PDB entry 9E1N | electron microscopy, 3.40 A resolution | chains I and W of the 11 polymer chains in the assembly

Chain I:
Molecule: 149-nt DNA strand
Organism: Homo sapiens
Sequence (149 nucleotides; each row starts with the number of its first residue; numbers below 1 keep their minus sign (DA-73 is residue -73)):
   -73 ACAGGATGTA TATATCTGAC ACGTGCCTGG AGACTAGGGA GTAATCCCCT TGGCGGTTAA
   -13 AACGCGGGGG ACAGCGCGTA CGTGCGTTTA AGCGGTGCTA GAGCTGTCTA CGACCAATTG
    47 AGCGGCCTCG GCACCGGGAT TCTCCAGGG

Chain W:
Protein: SWI/SNF-related matrix-associated actin-dependent regulator of chromatin subfamily A member 5
Organism: Homo sapiens
Reference sequence: O60264 (SMCA5_HUMAN); numbering as in UniProt (aligned over 1-1052)
Amino-acid sequence (1052 residues; row label = number of the first residue in the row):
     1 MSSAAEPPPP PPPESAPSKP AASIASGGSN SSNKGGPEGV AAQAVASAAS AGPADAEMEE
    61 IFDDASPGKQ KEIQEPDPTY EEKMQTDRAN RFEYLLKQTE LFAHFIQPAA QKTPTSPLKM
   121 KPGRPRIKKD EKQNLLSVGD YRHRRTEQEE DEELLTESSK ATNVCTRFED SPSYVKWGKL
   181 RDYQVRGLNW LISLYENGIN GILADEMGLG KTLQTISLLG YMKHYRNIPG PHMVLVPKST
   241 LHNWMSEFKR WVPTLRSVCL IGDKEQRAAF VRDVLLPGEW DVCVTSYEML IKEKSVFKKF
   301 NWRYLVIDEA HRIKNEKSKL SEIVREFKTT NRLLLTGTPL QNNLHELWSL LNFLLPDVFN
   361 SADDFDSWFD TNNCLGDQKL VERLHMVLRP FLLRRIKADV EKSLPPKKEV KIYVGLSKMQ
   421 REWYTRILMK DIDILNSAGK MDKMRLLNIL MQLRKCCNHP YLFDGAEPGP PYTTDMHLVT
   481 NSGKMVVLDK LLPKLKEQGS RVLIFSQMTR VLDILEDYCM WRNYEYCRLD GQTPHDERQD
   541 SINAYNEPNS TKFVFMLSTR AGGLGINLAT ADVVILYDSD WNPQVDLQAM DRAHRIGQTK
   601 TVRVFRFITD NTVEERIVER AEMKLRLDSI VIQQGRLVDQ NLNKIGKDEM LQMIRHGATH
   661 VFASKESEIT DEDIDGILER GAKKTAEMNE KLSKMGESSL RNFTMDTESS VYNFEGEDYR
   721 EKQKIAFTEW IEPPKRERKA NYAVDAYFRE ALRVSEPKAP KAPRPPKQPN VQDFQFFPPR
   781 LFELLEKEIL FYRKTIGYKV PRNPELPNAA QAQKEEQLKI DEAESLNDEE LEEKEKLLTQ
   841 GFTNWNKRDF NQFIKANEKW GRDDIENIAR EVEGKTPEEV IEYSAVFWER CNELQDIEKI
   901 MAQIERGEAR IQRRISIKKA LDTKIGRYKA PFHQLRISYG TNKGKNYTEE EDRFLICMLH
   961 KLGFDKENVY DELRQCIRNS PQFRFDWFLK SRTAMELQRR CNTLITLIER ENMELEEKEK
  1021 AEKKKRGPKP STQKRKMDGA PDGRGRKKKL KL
Disordered / not traced: 1-165, 364-376, 431-442, 635-1052
Ligand contacts: ATP (adenosine-5'-triphosphate): Lys179, Leu180, Arg181, Tyr183, Gln184, Asp205, Glu206, Met207, Gly208, Leu209, Gly210, Lys211, Thr212, Leu213, Trp251, Glu401, Leu564, Arg595, Ile596
Curated features (UniProtKB/Swiss-Prot):
  - motif: Asp308 to His311 (DEAH box)
  - binding site (ATP): Asp205 to Thr212
  - modified residue: Ser2 (N-acetylserine), Ser66 (Phosphoserine), Thr113 (Phosphothreonine), Ser116 (Phosphoserine), Ser137 (Phosphoserine), Ser171 (Phosphoserine), Lys440 (N6-acetyllysine), Ser755 (Phosphoserine), Ser825 (Phosphoserine)
  - cross-link (Glycyl lysine isopeptide (Lys-Gly)): Lys83 (interchain with G-Cter in SUMO2), Lys644 (interchain with G-Cter in SUMO2), Lys647 (interchain with G-Cter in SUMO2), Lys694 (interchain with G-Cter in SUMO2), Lys722 (interchain with G-Cter in SUMO2), Lys735 (interchain with G-Cter in SUMO2), Lys966 (interchain with G-Cter in SUMO2)
  - mutagenesis: Lys211 (K211R: Abolishes ATP hydrolysis. Binds to chromatin itself, but abolishes the chromatin binding of the cohesin complex component RAD21)
What the authors report for this chain:
  - mutagenesis - K455A, R538A: decreased catalytic activity (chromatin remodeling activity)
  - mutagenesis - R620A/K624A: decreased catalytic activity on remodeling

How chain I and chain W interact:
Residue-residue contacts (19; chain I residue first):
  DT-57(I) - Lys294(W)  salt bridge to the phosphate
  DG20(I) - Lys319(W)  phosphate contact
  DG21(I) - Arg312(W)  hydrogen bond to the phosphate
  DG21(I) - Ser318(W)  phosphate contact
  DG21(I) - Lys319(W)  salt bridge to the phosphate
  DG21(I) - Leu320(W)  hydrogen bond to the phosphate
  DG21(I) - Arg560(W)  base contact
  DT22(I) - His311(W)  phosphate contact
  DT22(I) - Lys314(W)  phosphate contact
  DT22(I) - Asn315(W)  hydrogen bond to the phosphate
  DG23(I) - Lys314(W)  salt bridge to the phosphate
  DG23(I) - Asn448(W)  base contact
  DG23(I) - Trp581(W)  phosphate contact
  DG23(I) - Asn582(W)  hydrogen bond to the phosphate
  DC24(I) - Leu450(W)  phosphate contact
  DC24(I) - Trp581(W)  phosphate contact
  DC24(I) - Lys624(W)  salt bridge to the phosphate
  DT25(I) - Leu450(W)  sugar contact
  DT25(I) - Arg616(W)  salt bridge to the phosphate
Interface residues without a listed pair, chain I (8 interface residues in all): DG-56
Interface residues without a listed pair, chain W (19 interface residues in all): Ile291, Lys298, Asn342, Arg620

Summary:
8 residues of chain I face 19 of chain W across their interface, with 4 hydrogen bonds and 5 salt bridges.
Polar contacts include DG21(I)-Arg312(W), DG21(I)-Leu320(W) and DT22(I)-Asn315(W). Ligands of chain W: ATP.
From the paper: K455A and R538A of chain W reduce catalytic activity (chromatin remodeling activity);
R620A/K624A of chain W reduce catalytic activity on remodeling.
Here chain I is a 149-nt DNA strand and chain W is SWI/SNF-related matrix-associated actin-dependent regulator
of chromatin subfamily A member 5, both from Homo sapiens. Entry 9E1N (Snf2h bound nucleosome complex-ClassA3)
was determined by electron microscopy, deposited together with 9E1L, 9E1M, 9E1O, 9E1P, 9E1Q, 9E1R and 4
further entries.
